Entry 8GZH (electron microscopy, 2.96 A resolution); this record covers chains C and D of the 10 polymer chains in the assembly.

[Chain C]
Name: DNA-directed RNA polymerase subunit beta
From: Synechocystis sp. PCC 6803
Notes: EC 2.7.7.6
Reference sequence: P77965 (RPOB_SYNY3); numbering as in UniProt (aligned over 1-1102)
Amino-acid sequence (1104 residues; row label = number of the first residue in the row; numbers below 1 keep their minus sign (Met-1 is residue -1)):
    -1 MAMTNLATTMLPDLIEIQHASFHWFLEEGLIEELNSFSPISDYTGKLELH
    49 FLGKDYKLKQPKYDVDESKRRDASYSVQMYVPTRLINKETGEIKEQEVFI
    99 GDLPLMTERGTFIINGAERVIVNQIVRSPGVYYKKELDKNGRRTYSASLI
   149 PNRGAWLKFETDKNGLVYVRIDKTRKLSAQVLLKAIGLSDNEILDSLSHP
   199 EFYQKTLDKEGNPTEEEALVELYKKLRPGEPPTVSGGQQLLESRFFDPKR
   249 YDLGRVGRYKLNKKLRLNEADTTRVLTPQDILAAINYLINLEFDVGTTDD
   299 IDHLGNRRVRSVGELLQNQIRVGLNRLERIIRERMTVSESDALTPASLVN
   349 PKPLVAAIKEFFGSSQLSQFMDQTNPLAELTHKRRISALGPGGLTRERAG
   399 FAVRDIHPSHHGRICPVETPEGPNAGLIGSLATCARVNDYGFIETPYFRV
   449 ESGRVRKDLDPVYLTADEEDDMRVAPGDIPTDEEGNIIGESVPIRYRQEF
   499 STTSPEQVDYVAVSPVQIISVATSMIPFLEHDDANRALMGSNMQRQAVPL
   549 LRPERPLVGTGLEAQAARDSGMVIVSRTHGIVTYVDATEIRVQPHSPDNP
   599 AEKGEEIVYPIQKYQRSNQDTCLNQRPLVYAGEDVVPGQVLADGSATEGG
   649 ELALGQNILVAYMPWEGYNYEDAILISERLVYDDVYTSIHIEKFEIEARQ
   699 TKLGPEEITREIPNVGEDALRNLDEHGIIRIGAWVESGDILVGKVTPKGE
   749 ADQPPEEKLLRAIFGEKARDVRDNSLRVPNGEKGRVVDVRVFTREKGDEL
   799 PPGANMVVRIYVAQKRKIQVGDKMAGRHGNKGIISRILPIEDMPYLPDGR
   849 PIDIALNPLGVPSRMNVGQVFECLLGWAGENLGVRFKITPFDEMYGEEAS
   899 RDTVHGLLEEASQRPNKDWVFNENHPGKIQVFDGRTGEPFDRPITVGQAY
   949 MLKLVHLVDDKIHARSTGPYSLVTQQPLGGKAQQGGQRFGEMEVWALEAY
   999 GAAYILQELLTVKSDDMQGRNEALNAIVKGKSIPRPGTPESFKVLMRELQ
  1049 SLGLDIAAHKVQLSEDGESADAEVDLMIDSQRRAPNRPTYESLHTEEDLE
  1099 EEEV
Disordered / not traced: -1 to 9, 226-228, 595-601, 1072-1102
Differences from the reference sequence: initiating methionine (-1); expression tag (0)
Small-molecule neighbours: CTP: Arg534, Met537, Asp670, Lys829, Arg862

[Chain D]
Name: DNA-directed RNA polymerase subunit gamma
From: Synechocystis sp. PCC 6803
Notes: EC 2.7.7.6
Reference sequence: P74177 (RPOC1_SYNY3); residue numbers follow UniProt; this construct covers 1-626
Amino-acid sequence (626 residues; row label = number of the first residue in the row):
     1 MKAQSEPRFDYVKIAIASPERIRQWGERTLPNGTVVGEVTKPETINYRTL
    51 KPEMDGLFCEKIFGPSKDWECWCGKYKRVRHRGIVCERCGVEVTESRVRR
   101 HRMGYIKLAAPVTHVWYLKGIPSYLSILLDMALRDVEQIVYFNAYVVLNP
   151 GNASNLQYKQLLTEDQWVEIEDQIYAEDSELEGIEVGIGAEAVQRLLAEL
   201 QLEEVAEKLREEILASKGQKRAKLIKRLRVIDNFIATHSQAEWMTLDVIP
   251 VIPPDLRPMVQLDGGRFATSDLNDLYRRVINRNNRLARLQEILAPEIIVR
   301 NEKRMLQEAVDALIDNGRRGRTVVGANNRALKSLSDIIEGKQGRFRQNLL
   351 GKRVDYSGRSVIVVGPNLKIYQCGLPREMAIELFQPFVIHRLIKLGIVNN
   401 IKAAKKLILKGDPQIWSVLEEVITGHPVMLNRAPTLHRLGIQAFEPILVE
   451 GRAIQLHPLVCPAFNADFDGDQMAVHVPLSLEAQCEARLLMLACHNVLSP
   501 ATGKPIVAPSQDMVLGCYYLTAENPNAQKGAGRYFAGIEDALRAYDHGQV
   551 DLHSQIWIRHLDEDVVTEKPDTEVIKTEDLGDGTVMKYYRERKIREGVDG
   601 EIITQYIQTTPGRIIYNKTIAEALVF
Disordered / not traced: 1-6, 175-179
Swiss-Prot annotation at these positions:
  - binding site (Zn(2+)): Cys71, Cys73, Cys86, Cys89
  - binding site (Mg(2+)): Asp467, Asp469, Asp471
Bound ions: Zn2+: Cys71, Cys73, Cys86; Mg2+ site 1: Asp467, Asp469 (together with CTP)
Small-molecule neighbours: CTP: Arg432, Pro434, Asn465, Asp467, Asp469

[Chain C / chain D interface]
Contacting residue pairs - 208 pairs, chain C then chain D:
  Glu664(C) - Pro366(D)
  Gly665(C) - Val364(D)
  Gly665(C) - Pro366(D)
  Tyr666(C) - Val364(D)
  Tyr666(C) - Pro366(D)  hydrophobic
  Tyr666(C) - Asn367(D)  hydrogen bond
  Tyr668(C) - Val364(D)  hydrophobic
  Tyr668(C) - Pro458(D)  hydrogen bond (side chain-backbone)
  Tyr668(C) - Phe468(D)  hydrophobic
  Tyr668(C) - Ser510(D)  hydrogen bond
  Tyr668(C) - Asp512(D)
  Tyr668(C) - Met513(D)  hydrophobic
  Glu669(C) - Cys461(D)
  Glu669(C) - Ala466(D)
  Glu669(C) - Asp467(D)
  Glu669(C) - Phe468(D)  hydrogen bond (backbone-backbone)
  Glu669(C) - Gln511(D)  hydrogen bond
  Asp670(C) - Asp467(D)
  Asp670(C) - Phe468(D)
  Asp670(C) - Asp469(D)
  Ala671(C) - Phe468(D)
  Arg697(C) - Gly264(D)
  Lys700(C) - Arg48(D)  hydrogen bond (side chain-backbone)
  Lys700(C) - Thr49(D)
  Glu748(C) - Lys67(D)
  Gln817(C) - Arg452(D)
  Gly819(C) - Val361(D)
  Lys821(C) - Asp469(D)
  Lys829(C) - Asp469(D)  salt bridge
  Ile831(C) - Val363(D)  hydrophobic
  Ile831(C) - Phe468(D)  hydrogen bond (backbone-backbone)
  Ile831(C) - Asp469(D)
  Ile831(C) - Gly470(D)
  Ile832(C) - Val363(D)
  Ser833(C) - Val363(D)
  Ser833(C) - Val364(D)
  Asn855(C) - Asp512(D)
  Leu857(C) - Gln511(D)
  Leu857(C) - Asp512(D)
  Leu857(C) - Leu515(D)  hydrophobic
  Asp939(C) - Tyr519(D)
  Val956(C) - Val361(D)  hydrophobic
  Val956(C) - Arg452(D)
  Asp957(C) - Arg452(D)  salt bridge
  Lys959(C) - Arg359(D)
  Lys959(C) - Gln472(D)
  Ile960(C) - Arg359(D)
  Ile960(C) - Ser360(D)
  Ile960(C) - Glu378(D)
  Ile960(C) - Arg452(D)
  His961(C) - Gly358(D)
  His961(C) - Arg359(D)  hydrogen bond (backbone-backbone)
  Ala962(C) - Ser357(D)
  Ala962(C) - Gly358(D)
  Ala962(C) - Met379(D)  hydrophobic
  Ala962(C) - Glu382(D)
  Arg963(C) - Asp355(D)  salt bridge
  Arg963(C) - Tyr356(D)
  Arg963(C) - Ser357(D)  hydrogen bond (backbone-backbone)
  Arg963(C) - Glu382(D)
  Arg963(C) - Leu383(D)
  Ser964(C) - Asp355(D)
  Ser964(C) - Tyr356(D)
  Ser964(C) - Glu382(D)  hydrogen bond (backbone-side chain)
  Thr965(C) - Asp355(D)
  Tyr968(C) - Asp355(D)  hydrogen bond
  Leu970(C) - Val260(D)  hydrophobic
  Val971(C) - Arg100(D)  hydrogen bond (backbone-side chain)
  Val971(C) - Leu256(D)  hydrophobic
  Val971(C) - Pro258(D)
  Val971(C) - Arg344(D)
  Thr972(C) - Arg344(D)
  Thr972(C) - Asn348(D)
  Gln973(C) - Arg100(D)
  Gln974(C) - Asn348(D)  hydrogen bond (side chain-backbone)
  Gln974(C) - Lys352(D)
  Pro975(C) - Arg353(D)
  Pro975(C) - Asp355(D)
  Leu976(C) - Arg353(D)
  Gly977(C) - Arg353(D)
  Gly984(C) - Arg353(D)  hydrogen bond (backbone-side chain)
  Gly984(C) - Val354(D)
  Gly984(C) - Ser357(D)
  Gln985(C) - Arg353(D)
  Gln985(C) - Val354(D)  hydrogen bond (backbone-backbone)
  Gln985(C) - Ser357(D)  hydrogen bond (backbone-side chain)
  Gln985(C) - Gly358(D)
  Gln985(C) - Arg359(D)  hydrogen bond
  Arg986(C) - Arg346(D)  hydrogen bond (side chain-backbone)
  Arg986(C) - Gln347(D)  hydrogen bond (side chain-backbone)
  Arg986(C) - Gly351(D)  hydrogen bond (side chain-backbone)
  Arg986(C) - Lys352(D)
  Arg986(C) - Arg353(D)
  Phe987(C) - Gly351(D)
  Phe987(C) - Lys352(D)  hydrogen bond (backbone-backbone)
  Phe987(C) - Ile441(D)  hydrophobic
  Phe987(C) - His476(D)
  Glu989(C) - Arg346(D)  salt bridge
  Glu989(C) - Leu350(D)
  Met990(C) - Thr435(D)
  Glu991(C) - Asn431(D)  hydrogen bond
  Glu991(C) - Thr435(D)
  Glu991(C) - Ile441(D)
  Val992(C) - Leu350(D)
  Ala994(C) - Thr435(D)
  Ala994(C) - His437(D)
  Ala994(C) - Arg438(D)
  Ala994(C) - Ile441(D)  hydrophobic
  Leu995(C) - Met491(D)  hydrophobic
  Ala997(C) - Arg438(D)  hydrogen bond (backbone-side chain)
  Tyr998(C) - Arg438(D)  hydrogen bond (side chain-backbone)
  Tyr998(C) - Ile441(D)  hydrogen bond (side chain-backbone)
  Tyr998(C) - Leu490(D)
  Tyr998(C) - Asn496(D)  hydrogen bond
  Ala1000(C) - Glu486(D)
  Ala1000(C) - Leu490(D)
  Ala1001(C) - Glu486(D)  hydrogen bond (backbone-side chain)
  Tyr1002(C) - Glu482(D)
  Tyr1002(C) - Glu486(D)  hydrogen bond (backbone-side chain)
  Ile1003(C) - Met429(D)  hydrophobic
  Ile1003(C) - Ala483(D)
  Ile1003(C) - Glu486(D)  hydrogen bond (backbone-side chain)
  Ile1003(C) - Ala487(D)
  Ile1003(C) - Met491(D)  hydrophobic
  Glu1006(C) - Pro478(D)
  Glu1006(C) - Leu479(D)  hydrogen bond (side chain-backbone)
  Glu1006(C) - Ser480(D)  hydrogen bond (side chain-backbone)
  Glu1006(C) - Ala483(D)
  Leu1007(C) - Val354(D)
  Leu1008(C) - Lys352(D)
  Lys1011(C) - Val354(D)
  Lys1011(C) - Asp355(D)  hydrogen bond (backbone-backbone)
  Lys1011(C) - Val477(D)  hydrogen bond (side chain-backbone)
  Lys1011(C) - Leu479(D)
  Ser1012(C) - Lys352(D)
  Ser1012(C) - Arg353(D)
  Asp1013(C) - Lys352(D)
  Leu1022(C) - Tyr356(D)
  Leu1022(C) - Pro386(D)  hydrophobic
  Ile1025(C) - Pro386(D)  hydrophobic
  Ile1025(C) - Phe387(D)  hydrophobic
  Ile1025(C) - His390(D)
  Ile1025(C) - Leu479(D)  hydrophobic
  Val1026(C) - His390(D)
  Gly1028(C) - His390(D)
  Ile1031(C) - Leu479(D)  hydrophobic
  Ile1031(C) - Ser480(D)
  Glu1038(C) - Arg100(D)  salt bridge
  Ser1039(C) - Asn348(D)  hydrogen bond (side chain-backbone)
  Ser1039(C) - Leu349(D)
  Phe1040(C) - Leu349(D)
  Val1042(C) - Arg100(D)
  Val1042(C) - Leu256(D)  hydrophobic
  Val1042(C) - Arg344(D)
  Leu1043(C) - Arg344(D)
  Leu1043(C) - Phe345(D)  hydrophobic
  Leu1043(C) - Leu349(D)  hydrophobic
  Arg1045(C) - His101(D)
  Arg1045(C) - Met103(D)  hydrogen bond
  Arg1045(C) - Leu256(D)
  Glu1046(C) - Ile252(D)
  Glu1046(C) - Ile337(D)
  Glu1046(C) - Ile338(D)
  Glu1046(C) - Arg344(D)  salt bridge
  Leu1047(C) - Ile338(D)  hydrophobic
  Gln1048(C) - Trp25(D)
  Gln1048(C) - Met103(D)
  Gln1048(C) - Pro250(D)
  Ser1049(C) - Met103(D)
  Ser1049(C) - Pro250(D)
  Ser1049(C) - Ile252(D)
  Ser1049(C) - Leu334(D)
  Leu1050(C) - His114(D)
  Leu1050(C) - Trp116(D)  hydrophobic
  Leu1050(C) - Ile314(D)  hydrophobic
  Leu1050(C) - Leu334(D)  hydrophobic
  Leu1050(C) - Ile338(D)  hydrophobic
  Gly1051(C) - Ala17(D)
  Leu1052(C) - Ile14(D)  hydrophobic
  Leu1052(C) - Ala15(D)
  Leu1052(C) - Trp25(D)
  Leu1052(C) - Trp116(D)  hydrophobic
  Leu1052(C) - Tyr117(D)
  Asp1053(C) - Lys13(D)
  Asp1053(C) - Ile14(D)
  Asp1053(C) - Ala15(D)  hydrogen bond (backbone-backbone)
  Asp1053(C) - Ala17(D)
  Asp1053(C) - Arg21(D)  salt bridge
  Asp1053(C) - Trp25(D)
  Ile1054(C) - Val12(D)  hydrophobic
  Ile1054(C) - Lys13(D)
  Ala1055(C) - Val12(D)
  Ala1055(C) - Lys13(D)  hydrogen bond (backbone-backbone)
  Ala1056(C) - Phe9(D)  hydrophobic
  Ala1056(C) - Tyr11(D)
  His1057(C) - Phe9(D)
  His1057(C) - Asp10(D)  hydrogen bond (backbone-backbone)
  His1057(C) - Tyr11(D)  hydrogen bond (backbone-backbone)
  His1057(C) - Lys13(D)
  Lys1058(C) - Arg8(D)
  Lys1058(C) - Phe9(D)
  Lys1058(C) - Asp10(D)  salt bridge
  Val1059(C) - Asp10(D)
  Asp1064(C) - Tyr11(D)
  Glu1066(C) - Arg21(D)  salt bridge
  Ala1068(C) - Pro7(D)
  Asp1069(C) - Phe9(D)
  Ala1070(C) - His101(D)
Also at the interface, not in a pair above, chain C (101 interface residues in all): Pro662, Asn667, Val818, Gly830, Arg940, Gly966, Gly988, Gly999, Met1015, Lys1027, Ser1067
Also at the interface, not in a pair above, chain D (110 interface residues in all): Ile16, Glu70, Val251, Pro253, Asp255, Asp263, Tyr276, Ser335, Ile362, Pro376, Gln385, Ile389, Ile401, Leu439, Gln442, Ala453, Ala474

[Overview]
Chain C and chain D form an interface of 101 and 110 residues respectively; the contacts include 39 hydrogen
bonds and 9 salt bridges. Polar pairs include Lys829(C)-Asp469(D), Asp957(C)-Arg452(D) and
Arg963(C)-Asp355(D). CTP is bound between chain C and chain D.
Chain C is DNA-directed RNA polymerase subunit beta and chain D is DNA-directed RNA polymerase subunit gamma,
both from Synechocystis sp. PCC 6803; the structure, Cryo-EM structure of Synechocystis sp. PCC 6803 CTP-bound
RPitc, was determined by electron microscopy together with 8GZG and 8H02 from the same study.
